2VJV - chains A and C of the 6 polymer chains in the assembly; structure by X-ray diffraction, 1.90 A resolution.

== Chain A ==
Name: Transposase orfa
Organism: Helicobacter pylori
Reference sequence: Q933Z0 (Q933Z0_HELPY); residues 2-155 here = UniProt positions 2-155
Chain sequence (159 residues; row label = number of the first residue in the row; numbers below 1 keep their minus sign (Gly-3 is residue -3)):
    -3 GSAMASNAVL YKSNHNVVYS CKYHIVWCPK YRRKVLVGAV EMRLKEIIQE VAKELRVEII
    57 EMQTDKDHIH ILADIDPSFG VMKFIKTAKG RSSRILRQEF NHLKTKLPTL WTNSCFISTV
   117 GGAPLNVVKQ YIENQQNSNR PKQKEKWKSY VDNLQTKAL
Disordered / not traced: -3 to 5, 131-155
Reported in the primary citation:
  - conformationally variable residues (helix shift, order/disorder transition): Tyr127, Asn133 to Leu155
  - mutagenesis - Y127F: abolished catalytic activity
  - mutagenesis - H64A: abolished catalytic activity (citing earlier work)

== Chain C ==
Molecule: 26-nt DNA strand
Sequence (26 nucleotides; each row starts with the number of its first residue):
    16 AAAGCCCCTA GCTTTTAGCT ATGGGG
Metal / ion sites: Mg2+ near DG39 (its only coordinating residue here)

== Chain A / chain C interface ==
Residue-residue contacts (42; chain A residue first):
  Cys24(A) - DG19(C)  hydrogen bond to the base
  Lys26(A) - DC20(C)  salt bridge to the phosphate
  Lys26(A) - DC21(C)  salt bridge to the phosphate
  Tyr27(A) - DC20(C)  hydrogen bond to the phosphate
  Tyr27(A) - DC21(C)  hydrogen bond to the phosphate
  Arg28(A) - DG19(C)  base contact
  Glu50(A) - DT29(C)  hydrogen bond to the base
  Met78(A) - DA36(C)  phosphate contact
  Lys82(A) - DT30(C)  base contact
  Lys82(A) - DC34(C)  sugar contact
  Lys82(A) - DT35(C)  phosphate contact
  Thr83(A) - DT29(C)  phosphate contact
  Thr83(A) - DT30(C)  base contact
  Lys85(A) - DC34(C)  phosphate contact
  Lys85(A) - DT35(C)  salt bridge to the phosphate
  Gly86(A) - DT30(C)  base contact
  Gly86(A) - DG33(C)  sugar contact
  Gly86(A) - DC34(C)  sugar contact
  Arg87(A) - DT29(C)  salt bridge to the phosphate
  Arg87(A) - DT30(C)  base contact
  Ser89(A) - DG33(C)  hydrogen bond to the phosphate
  Ser89(A) - DC34(C)  hydrogen bond to the phosphate
  Arg90(A) - DT30(C)  hydrogen bond to the phosphate
  Arg90(A) - DT31(C)  salt bridge to the phosphate
  Arg90(A) - DA32(C)  salt bridge to the phosphate
  Arg90(A) - DG33(C)  sugar contact
  Ile91(A) - DT30(C)  phosphate contact
  Arg93(A) - DG33(C)  salt bridge to the phosphate
  Lys100(A) - DG33(C)  salt bridge to the phosphate
  Thr105(A) - DC34(C)  phosphate contact
  Leu106(A) - DC34(C)  hydrogen bond to the phosphate
  Trp107(A) - DC34(C)  hydrogen bond to the phosphate
  Thr108(A) - DG19(C)  phosphate contact
  Thr108(A) - DC20(C)  phosphate contact
  Asn109(A) - DA18(C)  phosphate contact
  Asn109(A) - DG19(C)  hydrogen bond to the phosphate
  Asn109(A) - DC20(C)  phosphate contact
  Asn109(A) - DT35(C)  phosphate contact
  Ser110(A) - DA18(C)  hydrogen bond to the base
  Ser110(A) - DG19(C)  hydrogen bond to the sugar
  Cys111(A) - DA18(C)  base contact
  Phe112(A) - DA18(C)  base contact
Other interface residues (no listed pair), chain A (26 interface residues in all): Leu51, Ile81

== Overview ==
26 residues of chain A and 12 residues of chain C are in contact; the contacts include 12 hydrogen bonds and 8
salt bridges. Among the polar pairs are Cys24(A)-DG19(C), Glu50(A)-DT29(C) and Ser110(A)-DA18(C). The paper
reports that Y127F and H64A of chain A abolish catalytic activity; conformational variability at Tyr127(A) and
Asn133(A).
Here chain A is Transposase orfa (Helicobacter pylori) and chain C is a 26-nt DNA strand. Entry 2VJV (Crystal
structure of the IS608 transposase in complex with left end 26-mer DNA hairpin and a ...) was determined by
X-ray diffraction (same publication as 2VIC and 2VIH).
